Entry 9GUU (electron microscopy, 2.50 A resolution); this record covers chains A and E of the 24 polymer chains in the assembly.

# Chain A
Molecule: 16S ribosomal RNA
Organism: Escherichia coli K-12
Sequence (1541 nucleotides; row label = number of the first residue in the row):
     1 AAAUUGAAGA GUUUGAUCAU GGCUCAGAUU GAACGCUGGC GGCAGGCCUA ACACAUGCAA
    61 GUCGAACGGU AACAGGAAGA AGCUUGCUUC UUUGCUGACG AGUGGCGGAC GGGUGAGUAA
   121 UGUCUGGGAA ACUGCCUGAU GGAGGGGGAU AACUACUGGA AACGGUAGCU AAUACCGCAU
   181 AACGUCGCAA GACCAAAGAG GGGUACCUUC GGGCCUCUUG CCAUCGGAUG UGCCCAGAUG
   241 GGAUUAGCUA GUAGGUGGGG UAACGGCUCA CCUAGGCGAC GAUCCCUAGC UGGUCUGAGA
   301 GGAUGACCAG CCACACUGGA ACUGAGACAC GGUCCAGACU CCUACGGGAG GCAGCAGUGG
   361 GGAAUAUUGC ACAAUGGGCG CAAGCCUGAU GCAGCCAUGC CGCGUGUAUG AAGAAGGCCU
   421 UCGGGUUGUA AAGUACUUUC AGCGGGGAGG AAGGGAGUAA AGUUAAUACC UUUGCUCAUU
   481 GACGUUACCC GCAGAAGAAG CACCGGCUAA CUCCGUGCCA GCAGCCXCGG UAAUACGGAG
   541 GGUGCAAGCG UUAAUCGGAA UUACUGGGCG UAAAGCGCAC GCAGGCGGUU UGUUAAGUCA
   601 GAUGUGAAAU CCCCGGGCUC AACCUGGGAA CUGCAUCUGA UACUGGCAAG CUUGAGUCUC
   661 GUAGAGGGGG GUAGAAUUCC AGGUGUAGCG GUGAAAUGCG UAGAGAUCUG GAGGAAUACC
   721 GGUGGCGAAG GCGGCCCCCU GGACGAAGAC UGACGCUCAG GUGCGAAAGC GUGGGGAGCA
   781 AACAGGAUUA GAUACCCUGG UAGUCCACGC CGUAAACGAU GUCGACUUGG AGGUUGUGCC
   841 CUUGAGGCGU GGCUUCCGGA GCUAACGCGU UAAGUCGACC GCCUGGGGAG UACGGCCGCA
   901 AGGUUAAAAC UCAAAUGAAU UGACGGGGGC CCGCACAAGC GGUGGAGCAU GUGGUUUAAU
   961 UCGAUGXAAC GCGAAGAACC UUACCUGGUC UUGACAUCCA CGGAAGUUUU CAGAGAUGAG
  1021 AAUGUGCCUU CGGGAACCGU GAGACAGGUG CUGCAUGGCU GUCGUCAGCU CGUGUUGUGA
  1081 AAUGUUGGGU UAAGUCCCGC AACGAGCGCA ACCCUUAUCC UUUGUUGCCA GCGGUCCGGC
  1141 CGGGAACUCA AAGGAGACUG CCAGUGAUAA ACUGGAGGAA GGUGGGGAUG ACGUCAAGUC
  1201 AUCAUGGCCC UUACGACCAG GGCUACACAC GUGCUACAAU GGCGCAUACA AAGAGAAGCG
  1261 ACCUCGCGAG AGCAAGCGGA CCUCAUAAAG UGCGUCGUAG UCCGGAUUGG AGUCUGCAAC
  1321 UCGACUCCAU GAAGUCGGAA UCGCUAGUAA UCGUGGAUCA GAAUGCCACG GUGAAUACGU
  1381 UCCCGGGCCU UGUACACACC GCCCGUXACA CCAUGGGAGU GGGUUGCAAA AGAAGUAGGU
  1441 AGCUUAACCU UCGGGAGGGC GCUUACCACU UUGUGAUUCA UGACUGGGGU GAAGUCGUAA
  1501 CAAGGUAACC GUAGGGGAAC CUGCGGUUGG AUCACCUCCU U
Unresolved in the structure: 1492-1493
Modified residues: PSU (pseudouridine-5'-monophosphate) at position 516, G7M (N7-methyl-guanosine-5'-monophosphate) at position 527, 2MG (2N-methylguanosine-5'-monophosphate) at position 966, 5MC (5-methylcytidine-5'-monophosphate) at position 967, 2MG (2N-methylguanosine-5'-monophosphate) at position 1207, 4OC (4n,o2'-methylcytidine-5'-monophosphate) at position 1402, 5MC (5-methylcytidine-5'-monophosphate) at position 1407, UR3 (3-methyluridine-5'-monophoshate) at position 1498, 2MG (2N-methylguanosine-5'-monophosphate) at position 1516, MA6 (6N-dimethyladenosine-5'-monophoshate) at position 1518, MA6 (6N-dimethyladenosine-5'-monophoshate) at position 1519
Bound ions: Mg2+ site 1 near G21 (its only coordinating residue here); Mg2+ site 2: C48, U49, G115; Mg2+ site 3 near A53 (its only coordinating residue here); Mg2+ site 4: A59, U387; Mg2+ site 5: U62, G105; Mg2+ site 6 near G100 (its only coordinating residue here); Mg2+ site 7 near G107 (its only coordinating residue here); Mg2+ site 8: A109, G331; Mg2+ site 9 near G111 (its only coordinating residue here); Mg2+ site 10: G115, G289; Mg2+ site 11: A116, G117, G289; Mg2+ site 12 near G145 (its only coordinating residue here); 61 more Mg2+ sites not listed

# Chain E
Molecule: Small ribosomal subunit protein uS4
Organism: Escherichia coli K-12
Reference sequence: C4ZUF1 (RS4_ECOBW); numbering as in UniProt (aligned over 1-206)
Amino-acid sequence (206 residues; numbered 1 to 206; the number before each row is that of its first residue):
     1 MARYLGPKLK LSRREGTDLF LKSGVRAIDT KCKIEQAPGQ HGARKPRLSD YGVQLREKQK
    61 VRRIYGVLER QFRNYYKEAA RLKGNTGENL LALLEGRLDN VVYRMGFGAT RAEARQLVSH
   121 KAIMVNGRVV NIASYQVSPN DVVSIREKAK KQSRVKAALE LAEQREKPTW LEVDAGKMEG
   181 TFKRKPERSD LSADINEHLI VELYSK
Unresolved in the structure: 1

# Chain A / chain E interface
Residue-residue contacts (117):
  U5(A) / Ala-80(E)  sugar contact
  A8(A) / Gln-54(E)  base contact
  A8(A) / Glu-202(E)  hydrogen bond to the base
  A8(A) / Leu-203(E)  base contact
  A8(A) / Ser-205(E)  base contact
  A8(A) / Lys-206(E)  phosphate contact
  A28(A) / Arg-73(E)  phosphate contact
  U29(A) / Arg-73(E)  salt bridge to the phosphate
  C400(A) / Arg-70(E)  salt bridge to the phosphate
  C401(A) / Arg-70(E)  salt bridge to the phosphate
  C401(A) / Asn-74(E)  phosphate contact
  G402(A) / Gln-71(E)  hydrogen bond to the phosphate
  G402(A) / Ile-132(E)  phosphate contact
  G402(A) / Ser-134(E)  phosphate contact
  C403(A) / Gln-71(E)  hydrogen bond to the phosphate
  C403(A) / Ile-132(E)  phosphate contact
  C403(A) / Ser-134(E)  hydrogen bond to the phosphate
  G404(A) / Ala-2(E)  hydrogen bond to the base
  G404(A) / Arg-3(E)  phosphate contact
  G404(A) / Arg-115(E)  salt bridge to the phosphate
  G404(A) / Ser-119(E)  sugar contact
  U405(A) / Ala-2(E)  hydrogen bond to the base
  U405(A) / Arg-3(E)  salt bridge to the phosphate
  G406(A) / Arg-3(E)  hydrogen bond to the phosphate
  G406(A) / Leu-5(E)  phosphate contact
  G406(A) / Gln-116(E)  hydrogen bond to the sugar
  U407(A) / Arg-3(E)  salt bridge to the phosphate
  U407(A) / Thr-110(E)  phosphate contact
  U407(A) / Ala-112(E)  phosphate contact
  U407(A) / Glu-113(E)  hydrogen bond to the sugar
  U407(A) / Gln-116(E)  sugar contact
  A408(A) / Lys-8(E)  phosphate contact
  A408(A) / Leu-21(E)  phosphate contact
  A408(A) / Ser-23(E)  hydrogen bond to the phosphate
  A408(A) / Thr-110(E)  hydrogen bond to the phosphate
  A408(A) / Ala-112(E)  phosphate contact
  A408(A) / Glu-113(E)  sugar contact
  U409(A) / Lys-22(E)  salt bridge to the phosphate
  U409(A) / Ser-23(E)  hydrogen bond to the phosphate
  G410(A) / Arg-26(E)  salt bridge to the phosphate
  G410(A) / Lys-31(E)  salt bridge to the phosphate
  A411(A) / Arg-26(E)  salt bridge to the phosphate
  G413(A) / Thr-30(E)  base contact
  G413(A) / Lys-31(E)  base contact
  U426(A) / Lys-33(E)  salt bridge to the phosphate
  U426(A) / Gln-36(E)  phosphate contact
  U426(A) / Gly-39(E)  sugar contact
  U426(A) / Gln-40(E)  sugar contact
  U427(A) / Lys-10(E)  salt bridge to the phosphate
  U427(A) / Arg-13(E)  salt bridge to the phosphate
  U427(A) / Pro-38(E)  phosphate contact
  U427(A) / Gly-39(E)  hydrogen bond to the phosphate
  G428(A) / Pro-7(E)  phosphate contact
  G428(A) / Lys-10(E)  salt bridge to the phosphate
  G428(A) / Arg-13(E)  phosphate contact
  U429(A) / Leu-9(E)  sugar contact
  U429(A) / Lys-22(E)  phosphate contact
  U429(A) / Lys-31(E)  sugar contact
  U429(A) / Cys-32(E)  phosphate contact
  A430(A) / Pro-7(E)  phosphate contact
  A430(A) / Lys-8(E)  hydrogen bond to the phosphate
  A430(A) / Leu-9(E)  hydrogen bond to the phosphate
  A430(A) / Lys-22(E)  salt bridge to the phosphate
  C436(A) / Arg-154(E)  sugar contact
  U437(A) / Gln-116(E)  base contact
  U437(A) / His-120(E)  hydrogen bond to the sugar
  U437(A) / Gln-152(E)  sugar contact
  U437(A) / Arg-154(E)  sugar contact
  U438(A) / His-120(E)  hydrogen bond to the sugar
  U439(A) / Ser-119(E)  hydrogen bond to the sugar
  U439(A) / His-120(E)  base contact
  U439(A) / Lys-121(E)  phosphate contact
  U439(A) / Asn-131(E)  hydrogen bond to the sugar
  C440(A) / Lys-121(E)  phosphate contact
  C490(A) / Arg-146(E)  salt bridge to the phosphate
  G491(A) / Lys-148(E)  salt bridge to the phosphate
  A495(A) / His-120(E)  base contact
  A499(A) / Ala-2(E)  base contact
  U508(A) / Tyr-51(E)  sugar contact
  A509(A) / Ser-49(E)  hydrogen bond to the phosphate
  A509(A) / Tyr-51(E)  phosphate contact
  A509(A) / Gly-52(E)  sugar contact
  A509(A) / Leu-55(E)  sugar contact
  A510(A) / Leu-48(E)  phosphate contact
  C511(A) / His-41(E)  hydrogen bond to the base
  U512(A) / Gln-40(E)  hydrogen bond to the sugar
  U512(A) / His-41(E)  hydrogen bond to the sugar
  U512(A) / Arg-44(E)  salt bridge to the phosphate
  G540(A) / Gln-40(E)  base contact
  G541(A) / Gly-39(E)  sugar contact
  G541(A) / Gln-40(E)  hydrogen bond to the sugar
  G542(A) / Lys-10(E)  salt bridge to the phosphate
  G542(A) / Arg-14(E)  hydrogen bond to the phosphate
  G542(A) / Pro-38(E)  sugar contact
  G542(A) / Gly-39(E)  sugar contact
  U543(A) / Arg-14(E)  salt bridge to the phosphate
  G544(A) / Arg-56(E)  salt bridge to the phosphate
  G544(A) / Gln-59(E)  phosphate contact
  G544(A) / Arg-63(E)  salt bridge to the phosphate
  C545(A) / Lys-58(E)  salt bridge to the phosphate
  C545(A) / Gln-59(E)  phosphate contact
  C545(A) / Arg-62(E)  salt bridge to the phosphate
  C545(A) / Glu-69(E)  phosphate contact
  A546(A) / Tyr-4(E)  base contact
  A546(A) / Leu-68(E)  phosphate contact
  A546(A) / Glu-69(E)  hydrogen bond to the phosphate
  A546(A) / Arg-70(E)  hydrogen bond to the phosphate
  A547(A) / Ala-2(E)  phosphate contact
  A547(A) / Leu-68(E)  phosphate contact
  C613(A) / Arg-81(E)  salt bridge to the phosphate
  C614(A) / Arg-81(E)  salt bridge to the phosphate
  U619(A) / Val-129(E)  base contact
  U619(A) / Val-130(E)  base contact
  U619(A) / Asn-131(E)  hydrogen bond to the base
  U619(A) / Ile-132(E)  base contact
  C620(A) / Ile-132(E)  base contact
  C620(A) / Tyr-135(E)  sugar contact
Also at the interface, not in a pair above, chain A (51 interface residues in all): C418, C419, C489
Also at the interface, not in a pair above, chain E (72 interface residues in all): Gly-24, Val-25, Pro-46, Lys-83, Gly-84, Arg-128, Ala-133

# Summary
The interface between chain A and chain E involves 51 residues on one side and 72 on the other; the contacts
include 28 hydrogen bonds and 26 salt bridges. Polar contacts include A8(A)/Glu-202(E), G404(A)/Ala-2(E) and
U405(A)/Ala-2(E). C48(A), U49(A) and G115(A) form the Mg2+ site 2.
Here chain A is 16S ribosomal RNA and chain E is Small ribosomal subunit protein uS4, both from Escherichia
coli K-12. Entry 9GUU (30S mRNA delivery complex (consensus)) was determined by electron microscopy, deposited
together with 9GUP, 9GUQ, 9GUR, 9GUS, 9GUT, 9GUV, 9GUW and 9GUX.
